Entry 3OR7 (X-ray diffraction, 2.30 A resolution); this record covers chains A and C of the 3 polymer chains in the assembly.

== Chain A ==
Name: antibody fab fragment heavy chain
Organism: Mus musculus
Notes: antibody fragment or engineered binder
Sequence (219 residues; row label = number of the first residue in the row):
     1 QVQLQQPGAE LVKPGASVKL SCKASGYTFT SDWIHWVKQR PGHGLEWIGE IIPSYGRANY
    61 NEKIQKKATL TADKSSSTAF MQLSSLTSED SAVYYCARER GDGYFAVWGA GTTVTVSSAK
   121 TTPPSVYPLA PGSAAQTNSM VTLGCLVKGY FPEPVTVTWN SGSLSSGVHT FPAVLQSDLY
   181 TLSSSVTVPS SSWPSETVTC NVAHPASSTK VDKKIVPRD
Cystine bridges: Cys22-Cys96

== Chain C ==
Name: Voltage-gated potassium channel
Organism: Streptomyces lividans
Reference sequence: P0A334 (KCSA_STRLI); residues 22-124 here = UniProt positions 22-124
Sequence (103 residues; each row starts with the number of its first residue):
    22 SALHWRAAGA ATVLLVIVLL AGSYLAVLAE RGAPGAQLIT YPRALWWSVI TATTVGYGDL
    82 YPVTLWGRCV AVVVMVAGIT SFGLVTAALA TWFVGREQER RGH
Differences from the reference sequence: engineered mutation Ile71 (Glu in P0A334); conflict Cys90 (Leu in P0A334)
Metal / ion sites: K+ site 1: Thr75, Val76; K+ site 2 near Thr75 (its only coordinating residue here); K+ site 3: Gly77, Tyr78
UniProt features mapped onto this chain:
  - motif: Thr75 to Asp80 (Selectivity filter)

== Chain A / chain C interface ==
Contacting residue pairs - 22 pairs, chain A then chain C:
  Thr30(A) - Tyr45(C)
  Ser31(A) - Tyr62(C)
  Trp33(A) - Arg52(C)
  Trp33(A) - Tyr62(C)  hydrogen bond
  Glu50(A) - Arg52(C)  salt bridge
  Ile52(A) - Tyr45(C)
  Ile52(A) - Tyr62(C)
  Ser54(A) - Tyr45(C)  hydrogen bond
  Tyr55(A) - Tyr45(C)
  Tyr55(A) - Leu49(C)  hydrophobic
  Arg57(A) - Leu49(C)  hydrogen bond (side chain-backbone)
  Arg57(A) - Ala50(C)
  Arg57(A) - Arg52(C)  hydrogen bond (side chain-backbone)
  Asn59(A) - Arg52(C)  hydrogen bond (side chain-backbone)
  Asn59(A) - Gly53(C)
  Glu62(A) - Pro55(C)
  Glu99(A) - Arg52(C)  salt bridge
  Gly101(A) - Arg52(C)
  Gly101(A) - Thr61(C)
  Gly101(A) - Tyr62(C)  hydrogen bond (backbone-backbone)
  Asp102(A) - Thr61(C)
  Gly103(A) - Thr61(C)
Also at the interface, not in a pair above, chain A (16 interface residues in all): His35, Arg100
Also at the interface, not in a pair above, chain C (10 interface residues in all): Val48, Pro63

== Overview ==
The interface between chain A and chain C involves 16 residues on one side and 10 on the other, with 6
hydrogen bonds and 2 salt bridges. Among the polar pairs are Glu50(A)-Arg52(C), Glu99(A)-Arg52(C) and
Trp33(A)-Tyr62(C). Gly77(C) and Tyr78(C) coordinate K+ site 3.
Chain A is antibody fab fragment heavy chain (Mus musculus) and chain C is Voltage-gated potassium channel
(Streptomyces lividans); the structure, On the structural basis of modal gating behavior in K+channels - E71I,
was determined by X-ray diffraction (same publication as 3OR6).
